Entry 3MV7 (X-ray diffraction, 2.00 A resolution); this record covers chains A and E of the 5 polymer chains in the assembly.

# Chain A
Name: HLA class I histocompatibility antigen, B-35 alpha chain
Organism: Homo sapiens
Notes: fragment: Extracellular domain
UniProt: P30685 (1B35_HUMAN); residues 1-276 here correspond to UniProt positions 25-300 (UniProt number = residue number + 24)
Chain sequence (276 residues; numbered 1 to 276; the number before each row is that of its first residue):
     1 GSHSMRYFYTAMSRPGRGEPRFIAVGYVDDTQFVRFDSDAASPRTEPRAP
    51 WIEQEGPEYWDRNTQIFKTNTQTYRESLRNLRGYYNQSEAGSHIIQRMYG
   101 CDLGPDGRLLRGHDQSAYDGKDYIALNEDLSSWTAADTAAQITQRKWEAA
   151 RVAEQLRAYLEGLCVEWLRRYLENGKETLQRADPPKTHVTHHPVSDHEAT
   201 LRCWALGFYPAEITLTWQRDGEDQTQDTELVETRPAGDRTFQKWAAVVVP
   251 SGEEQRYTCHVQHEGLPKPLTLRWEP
Disulfide bonds: C101-C164, C203-C259
What the authors report for this chain:
  - conformationally variable residues (side-chain flip): D61, R62, Q65, Q72, R151, Q155
  - contacts within the chain: R62-Q65 (hydrogen bond), D61-Q65

# Chain E
Name: beta chain of the TK3 TCR
Organism: Homo sapiens
Chain sequence (241 residues; numbered 1 to 254; 13 numbers in that range are skipped by the numbering (no residue carries them; nothing is unmodelled there); the number before each row is that of its first residue):
     1 DSGVTQTPKHLITATGQRVTLRCSPRSGDLS
    39 VYWYQQSLDQGLQFLIQYYNGEE
    66 RAKGNIL
    74 ERFSAQQF
    83 PDLHSELNLSSLELGDSALYFCASSARSGELFFGEGSRLTVLEDLKNVFP
   133 PEVAVFEPSEAEISHTQKATLVCLATGFYPDHVELSWWVNGKEVHSGVCT
   183 DPQPLKEQPALNDSRYALSSRLRVSATFWQNPRNHFRCQVQFYGLSENDE
   233 WTQDRAKPVTQIVSAEAWGRAD
Disulfide bonds: C23-C104, C155-C220
What the authors report for this chain:
  - contacts within the chain: Q55-R66
  - mutagenesis - Q55A: unchanged binding to HLA-B3501HPVG
  - mutagenesis - Q55H: abolished signaling
  - mutagenesis - Q55A: unchanged signaling

# Chain A / chain E interface
Residue-residue contacts (10; chain A residue first):
  T69(A) with R66(E)
  Q72(A) with E61(E); R66(E)
  T73(A) with R66(E)
  E76(A) with Y57(E)
  A149(A) with R109(E); S110(E)
  A150(A) with R109(E)
  R151(A) with S110(E), hydrogen bond (side chain-backbone); G111(E)
Also at the interface, not in a pair above, chain E (8 interface residues in all): N58, E60
Interface features reported in the paper:
  - residue pairs: Y57(E)-E76(A), R66(E)-T69(A), R66(E)-Q72(A), R66(E)-T73(A), R109(E)-A149(A), R109(E)-A150(A) (backbone contact), S110(E)-A149(A) (hydrogen bond), S110(E)-R151(A)

# In short
Chain A and chain E form an interface of 7 and 8 residues respectively; the contacts include 1 hydrogen bond.
The hydrogen-bonded pair is R151(A)-S110(E). The authors report contacts between Y57(E) and E76(A), R66(E) and
T69(A) and R66(E) and Q72(A) among others; a backbone contact between R109(E) and A150(A); a hydrogen bond
between S110(E) and A149(A). The paper reports that Q55H of chain E abolishes signaling; conformational
variability at D61(A), R62(A) and Q65(A) among others.
Here chain A is HLA class I histocompatibility antigen, B-35 alpha chain and chain E is beta chain of the TK3
TCR, both from Homo sapiens. Entry 3MV7 (Crystal Structure of the TK3 TCR in complex with HLA-B*3501/HPVG) was
determined by X-ray diffraction together with 3MV8 and 3MV9 from the same study.
